3QGJ - chains A and B; structure by X-ray diffraction, 1.30 A resolution.

== Chain A ==
Protein: Alpha-lytic protease
From: Lysobacter enzymogenes
Notes: EC 3.4.21.12
Reference sequence: P00778 (PRLA_LYSEN); residues 2-199 here correspond to UniProt positions 200-397 (UniProt number = residue number + 198)
Sequence (198 residues; numbered 2 to 199; the number before each row is that of its first residue):
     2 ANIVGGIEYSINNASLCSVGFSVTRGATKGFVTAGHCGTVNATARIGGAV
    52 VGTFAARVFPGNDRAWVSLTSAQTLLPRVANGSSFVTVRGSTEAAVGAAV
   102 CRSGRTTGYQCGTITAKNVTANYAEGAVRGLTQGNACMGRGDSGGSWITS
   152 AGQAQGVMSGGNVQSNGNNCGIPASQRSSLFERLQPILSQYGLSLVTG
Disulfide bonds: C18-C38, C102-C112, C138-C171
Small-molecule neighbours:
  - trifluoroacetic acid (TFA), molecule 1: N14, R46, G49, A50
  - trifluoroacetic acid (TFA), molecule 2: K30, Q74, T75
Curated features (UniProtKB/Swiss-Prot):
  - active site (Charge relay system): H37, D64, S144

== Chain B ==
Protein: Ac-AlaAlaPro-Alanal peptide
Sequence (5 residues; each row starts with the number of its first residue):
     1 XAAPX
Modified positions: ACE (acetyl group) at position 1; 2A1 ((2S)-2-aminopropan-1-ol) at position 5

== Interface between chain A and chain B ==
Pairs across the interface (23; chain A residue first):
  H37(A) - P4(B)
  N123(A) - A2(B)
  Y124(A) - A2(B)
  Y124(A) - A3(B)
  Y124(A) - P4(B)
  E126(A) - P4(B)
  M139(A) - 2A1_5(B)
  G140(A) - 2A1_5(B)
  R141(A) - A3(B)
  R141(A) - P4(B)  hydrogen bond (side chain-backbone)
  R141(A) - 2A1_5(B)
  G142(A) - 2A1_5(B)  hydrogen bond (backbone-backbone)
  D143(A) - 2A1_5(B)
  S144(A) - P4(B)
  S144(A) - 2A1_5(B)  covalent bond
  S160(A) - P4(B)
  S160(A) - 2A1_5(B)  hydrogen bond (backbone-backbone)
  G161(A) - A3(B)
  G161(A) - 2A1_5(B)
  G162(A) - A2(B)
  G162(A) - A3(B)  hydrogen bond (backbone-backbone)
  N163(A) - ACE_1(B)
  V164(A) - A3(B)  hydrophobic
Also at the interface, not in a pair above, chain A (17 interface residues in all): F60, A122

== In short ==
17 residues of chain A face 5 of chain B across their interface; the contacts include 1 covalent bond and 4
hydrogen bonds. Polar pairs include R141(A)-P4(B), G142(A)-2A1_5(B) and S160(A)-2A1_5(B). Ligands of chain A:
trifluoroacetic acid.
Chain A is Alpha-lytic protease (Lysobacter enzymogenes) and chain B is Ac-AlaAlaPro-Alanal peptide; the
structure, 1.3A Structure of alpha-Lytic Protease Bound to Ac-AlaAlaPro-Alanal, was determined by X-ray
diffraction.
